Entry 7K0Y (electron microscopy, 3.70 A resolution); this record covers chains B and C of the 7 polymer chains in the assembly.

Chain B:
Protein: X-ray repair cross-complementing protein 6
Source organism: Homo sapiens
Notes: EC 3.6.4.-, 4.2.99.-
Reference sequence: P12956 (XRCC6_HUMAN); residues 1-609 here = UniProt positions 1-609
Sequence (609 residues; row label = number of the first residue in the row):
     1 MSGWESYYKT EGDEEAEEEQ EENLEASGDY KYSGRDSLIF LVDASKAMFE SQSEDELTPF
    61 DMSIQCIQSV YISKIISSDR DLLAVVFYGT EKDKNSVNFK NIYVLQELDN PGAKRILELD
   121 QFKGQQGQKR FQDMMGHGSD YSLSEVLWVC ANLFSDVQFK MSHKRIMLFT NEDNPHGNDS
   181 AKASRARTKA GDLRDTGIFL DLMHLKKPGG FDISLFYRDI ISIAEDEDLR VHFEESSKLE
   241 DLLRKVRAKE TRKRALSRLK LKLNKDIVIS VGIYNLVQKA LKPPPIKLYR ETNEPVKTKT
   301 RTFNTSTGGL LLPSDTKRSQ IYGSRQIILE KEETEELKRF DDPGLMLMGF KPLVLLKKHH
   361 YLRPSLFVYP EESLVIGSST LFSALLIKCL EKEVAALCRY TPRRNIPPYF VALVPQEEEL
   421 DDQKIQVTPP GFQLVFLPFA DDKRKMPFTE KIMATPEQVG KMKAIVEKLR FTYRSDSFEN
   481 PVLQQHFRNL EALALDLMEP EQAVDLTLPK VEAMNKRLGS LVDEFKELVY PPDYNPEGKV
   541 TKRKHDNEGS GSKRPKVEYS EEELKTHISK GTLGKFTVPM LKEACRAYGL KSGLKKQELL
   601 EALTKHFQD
Disordered / not traced: 1-30, 223-236, 535-609
Curated features (UniProtKB/Swiss-Prot):
  - region: Val578 to Glu583 (Interaction with BAX)
  - active site: Lys31 (Schiff-base intermediate with DNA)
  - modified residue: Ser2 (N-acetylserine), Ser6 (Phosphoserine), Ser27 (Phosphoserine), Lys31 (N6-acetyllysine), Ser51 (Phosphoserine), Ser306 (Phosphoserine), Lys317 (N6-acetyllysine), Lys331 (N6-acetyllysine), Lys338 (N6-acetyllysine), Thr455 (Phosphothreonine), Lys461 (N6-acetyllysine), Ser477 (Phosphoserine), Ser520 (Phosphoserine), Lys539 (N6-acetyllysine), Lys542 (N6-acetyllysine), Lys544 (N6-acetyllysine), Ser550 (Phosphoserine), Lys553 (N6-acetyllysine), Lys556 (N6-acetyllysine), Ser560 (Phosphoserine) and 1 more in UniProt
  - cross-link (Glycyl lysine isopeptide (Lys-Gly)): Lys287 (interchain with G-Cter in SUMO2), Lys317 (interchain with G-Cter in SUMO2), Lys556 (interchain with G-Cter in SUMO2)
  - mutagenesis: Lys31 (K31A: Diminishes the ability to form a Schiff base. Abolishes adduct formation; when associated with A-160 and A-164), Lys160 (K160A: Abolishes adduct formation; when associated with A-31 and A-160), Lys164 (K164A: Abolishes adduct formation; when associated with A-31 and A-164), Lys539 (K539Q: Complete loss of suppression of BAX-induced apoptosis; K539R: No effect on suppression of BAX-induced apoptosis), Lys542 (K542Q: Complete loss of suppression of BAX-induced apoptosis; K542R: No effect on suppression of BAX-induced apoptosis), Lys544 (K544R: No effect on suppression of BAX-induced apoptosis), Lys553 (K553Q: Partial loss of suppression of BAX-induced apoptosis; K553R: No effect on suppression of BAX-induced apoptosis), Lys556 (K556R: No effect on suppression of BAX-induced apoptosis), Lys570 (K570R: Loss of methylation; loss of anti-apoptotic activity; no effect on XRCC5 stabilization)

Chain C:
Protein: X-ray repair cross-complementing protein 5
Source organism: Homo sapiens
Notes: EC 3.6.4.-
Reference sequence: P13010 (XRCC5_HUMAN); numbering as in UniProt (aligned over 1-732)
Sequence (732 residues; each row starts with the number of its first residue):
     1 MVRSGNKAAV VLCMDVGFTM SNSIPGIESP FEQAKKVITM FVQRQVFAEN KDEIALVLFG
    61 TDGTDNPLSG GDQYQNITVH RHLMLPDFDL LEDIESKIQP GSQQADFLDA LIVSMDVIQH
   121 ETIGKKFEKR HIEIFTDLSS RFSKSQLDII IHSLKKCDIS LQFFLPFSLG KEDGSGDRGD
   181 GPFRLGGHGP SFPLKGITEQ QKEGLEIVKM VMISLEGEDG LDEIYSFSES LRKLCVFKKI
   241 ERHSIHWPCR LTIGSNLSIR IAAYKSILQE RVKKTWTVVD AKTLKKEDIQ KETVYCLNDD
   301 DETEVLKEDI IQGFRYGSDI VPFSKVDEEQ MKYKSEGKCF SVLGFCKSSQ VQRRFFMGNQ
   361 VLKVFAARDD EAAAVALSSL IHALDDLDMV AIVRYAYDKR ANPQVGVAFP HIKHNYECLV
   421 YVQLPFMEDL RQYMFSSLKN SKKYAPTEAQ LNAVDALIDS MSLAKKDEKT DTLEDLFPTT
   481 KIPNPRFQRL FQCLLHRALH PREPLPPIQQ HIWNMLNPPA EVTTKSQIPL SKIKTLFPLI
   541 EAKKKDQVTA QEIFQDNHED GPTAKKLKTE QGGAHFSVSS LAEGSVTSVG SVNPAENFRV
   601 LVKQKKASFE EASNQLINHI EQFLDTNETP YFMKSIDCIR AFREEAIKFS EEQRFNNFLK
   661 ALQEKVEIKQ LNHFWEIVVQ DGITLITKEE ASGSSVTAEE AKKFLAPKDK PSGDTAAVFE
   721 EGGDVDDLLD MI
Disordered / not traced: 1-5, 171-180, 542-547, 556-594, 707-723
Curated features (UniProtKB/Swiss-Prot):
  - region: Leu138 to Leu165 (Leucine-zipper)
  - motif: Glu720 to Leu728 (EEXXXDL motif)
  - modified residue: Lys144 (N6-acetyllysine), Ser255 (Phosphoserine), Ser258 (Phosphoserine), Lys265 (N6-acetyllysine), Ser318 (Phosphoserine), Lys332 (N6-acetyllysine), Thr535 (Phosphothreonine), Ser577 (Phosphoserine), Ser579 (Phosphoserine), Ser580 (Phosphoserine), Lys660 (N6-acetyllysine), Lys665 (N6-acetyllysine), Thr715 (Phosphothreonine)
  - cross-link (Glycyl lysine isopeptide (Lys-Gly)): Lys195 (interchain with G-Cter in SUMO2), Lys532 (interchain with G-Cter in SUMO2), Lys534 (interchain with G-Cter in SUMO2), Lys566 (interchain with G-Cter in SUMO2), Lys568 (interchain with G-Cter in SUMO2), Lys669 (interchain with G-Cter in SUMO2), Lys688 (interchain with G-Cter in SUMO2)
  - mutagenesis: Glu720 to Glu721 (Abolishes interaction with PRKDC and its recruitment to sites of DNA damage), Asp726 to Asp727 (Abolishes interaction with PRKDC and its recruitment to sites of DNA damage)

How chain B and chain C interact:
Contacting residue pairs - 263 pairs, chain B then chain C:
  Ile75(B) - Tyr316(C)  hydrophobic
  Ile75(B) - Gly317(C)
  Asn110(B) - Ser318(C)  hydrogen bond
  Pro111(B) - Gly317(C)
  Ala248(B) - Met427(C)
  Ala248(B) - Glu428(C)
  Lys249(B) - Met427(C)
  Lys249(B) - Glu428(C)
  Arg252(B) - Arg431(C)
  Arg252(B) - Tyr433(C)  hydrogen bond (backbone-side chain)
  Lys253(B) - Tyr433(C)
  Lys265(B) - Thr523(C)
  Asp266(B) - Lys534(C)  salt bridge
  Ile267(B) - Leu530(C)  hydrophobic
  Asn275(B) - Arg431(C)  hydrogen bond (backbone-side chain)
  Leu276(B) - Asp429(C)
  Leu276(B) - Arg431(C)
  Val277(B) - Met357(C)  hydrophobic
  Val277(B) - Leu430(C)  hydrophobic
  Gln278(B) - Asp429(C)
  Gln278(B) - Arg431(C)
  Lys279(B) - Met357(C)
  Lys279(B) - Asp429(C)
  Ala280(B) - Asp429(C)
  Pro283(B) - Phe314(C)
  Pro285(B) - Gln312(C)
  Pro285(B) - Gly313(C)
  Ile286(B) - Ile311(C)
  Ile286(B) - Gln312(C)
  Ile286(B) - Gly313(C)  hydrogen bond (backbone-backbone)
  Lys287(B) - Tyr295(C)
  Lys287(B) - Ile310(C)
  Lys287(B) - Ile311(C)
  Leu288(B) - Ile310(C)
  Leu288(B) - Ile311(C)  hydrogen bond (backbone-backbone)
  Tyr289(B) - Val305(C)  hydrophobic
  Tyr289(B) - Asp309(C)
  Arg290(B) - Glu308(C)
  Arg290(B) - Asp309(C)  salt bridge
  Arg290(B) - Ile311(C)
  Glu291(B) - Asp309(C)
  Asn293(B) - Pro322(C)
  Val296(B) - Tyr295(C)
  Val296(B) - Cys296(C)  hydrogen bond (backbone-backbone)
  Val296(B) - Leu297(C)
  Val296(B) - Ile310(C)  hydrophobic
  Lys297(B) - Cys296(C)
  Lys297(B) - Asn298(C)
  Thr298(B) - Thr293(C)
  Thr298(B) - Val294(C)
  Thr298(B) - Tyr295(C)
  Lys299(B) - Thr293(C)
  Lys299(B) - Val294(C)  hydrogen bond (backbone-backbone)
  Lys299(B) - Cys296(C)
  Thr300(B) - Glu292(C)  hydrogen bond (side chain-backbone)
  Thr300(B) - Thr293(C)  hydrogen bond
  Arg301(B) - Lys291(C)
  Arg301(B) - Glu292(C)  salt bridge
  Arg301(B) - Val294(C)
  Thr302(B) - Ile289(C)
  Thr302(B) - Gln290(C)
  Thr302(B) - Lys291(C)
  Phe303(B) - Ile289(C)
  Phe303(B) - Gln290(C)  hydrogen bond (backbone-backbone)
  Phe303(B) - Glu292(C)
  Asn304(B) - Asp288(C)
  Asn304(B) - Ile289(C)
  Asn304(B) - Gln290(C)  hydrogen bond
  Thr305(B) - Asp288(C)
  Ser306(B) - Asp288(C)
  Leu311(B) - Ile289(C)  hydrophobic
  Asp315(B) - Asp280(C)
  Asp315(B) - Ala281(C)  hydrogen bond (backbone-backbone)
  Thr316(B) - Val279(C)
  Thr316(B) - Ala281(C)
  Lys317(B) - Thr277(C)
  Lys317(B) - Val278(C)
  Lys317(B) - Val279(C)  hydrogen bond (backbone-backbone)
  Arg318(B) - Trp276(C)
  Arg318(B) - Thr277(C)
  Arg318(B) - Val278(C)
  Ser319(B) - Trp276(C)
  Ser319(B) - Thr277(C)  hydrogen bond (backbone-backbone)
  Ser319(B) - Val279(C)
  Gln320(B) - Lys274(C)  hydrogen bond (side chain-backbone)
  Gln320(B) - Thr275(C)  hydrogen bond (side chain-backbone)
  Gln320(B) - Trp276(C)
  Gln320(B) - Leu494(C)
  Ile321(B) - Lys274(C)
  Tyr322(B) - Phe47(C)  hydrophobic
  Tyr322(B) - Leu494(C)
  Arg325(B) - Ala498(C)  hydrogen bond (side chain-backbone)
  Gln326(B) - Leu284(C)
  Ile327(B) - Leu494(C)
  Ile327(B) - Ala498(C)  hydrophobic
  Ile328(B) - Arg497(C)
  Leu329(B) - Trp276(C)  hydrophobic
  Glu333(B) - Cys493(C)  hydrogen bond
  Glu333(B) - Arg497(C)  salt bridge
  Glu333(B) - Leu505(C)
  Thr334(B) - Trp276(C)  hydrogen bond
  Glu336(B) - Arg489(C)  salt bridge
  Glu336(B) - Leu505(C)
  Leu337(B) - Arg489(C)
  Leu337(B) - Leu490(C)  hydrophobic
  Arg339(B) - Ile508(C)
  Phe340(B) - Pro485(C)
  Phe340(B) - Arg489(C)
  Phe340(B) - Trp513(C)
  Met348(B) - Leu463(C)
  Met348(B) - Phe477(C)  hydrophobic
  Met348(B) - Leu516(C)
  Met348(B) - Asn517(C)
  Met348(B) - Pro518(C)
  Gly349(B) - Met461(C)
  Gly349(B) - Leu463(C)
  Phe350(B) - Met461(C)  hydrogen bond (backbone-backbone)
  Phe350(B) - Ser462(C)
  Phe350(B) - Leu463(C)  hydrogen bond (backbone-backbone)
  Lys351(B) - Leu463(C)
  Leu355(B) - Ala464(C)  hydrophobic
  Leu355(B) - Asp475(C)
  Lys358(B) - Arg353(C)
  Lys358(B) - Phe356(C)
  His359(B) - Val361(C)
  His360(B) - Ile267(C)
  Tyr361(B) - Ile267(C)
  Tyr361(B) - Phe356(C)
  Tyr361(B) - Met357(C)  hydrogen bond (side chain-backbone)
  Tyr361(B) - Gly358(C)
  Tyr361(B) - Gln360(C)
  Tyr361(B) - Val361(C)  hydrophobic
  Leu362(B) - Gln269(C)
  Leu362(B) - Asn359(C)
  Arg363(B) - Gln269(C)  hydrogen bond
  Phe367(B) - Phe435(C)  hydrophobic
  Tyr369(B) - Phe435(C)  hydrophobic
  Tyr369(B) - Ser436(C)  hydrogen bond (side chain-backbone)
  Tyr369(B) - Leu438(C)
  Leu374(B) - Glu541(C)
  Ile376(B) - Leu539(C)
  Ile376(B) - Ile540(C)
  Ile376(B) - Glu541(C)
  Ser379(B) - Tyr444(C)
  Thr380(B) - Pro446(C)
  Leu381(B) - Phe537(C)  hydrophobic
  Ser383(B) - Pro446(C)
  Leu385(B) - Val454(C)  hydrophobic
  Ile387(B) - Lys439(C)
  Ile387(B) - Leu451(C)  hydrophobic
  Lys388(B) - Leu451(C)
  Lys388(B) - Asp455(C)
  Lys388(B) - Ile458(C)
  Lys392(B) - Asp455(C)
  Lys392(B) - Ile458(C)
  Lys392(B) - Asp459(C)  salt bridge
  Val394(B) - Ile458(C)  hydrophobic
  Leu397(B) - Phe477(C)  hydrophobic
  Leu397(B) - Thr479(C)
  Arg399(B) - Leu516(C)  hydrogen bond (side chain-backbone)
  Arg399(B) - Asn517(C)
  Pro407(B) - Arg486(C)
  Pro408(B) - Pro485(C)  hydrophobic
  Pro408(B) - Leu516(C)  hydrophobic
  Phe410(B) - Phe477(C)  hydrophobic
  Phe410(B) - Thr479(C)
  Gln416(B) - Arg354(C)
  Glu418(B) - Ser437(C)  hydrogen bond
  Gln426(B) - Gln432(C)
  Val427(B) - Arg354(C)  hydrogen bond (backbone-side chain)
  Thr428(B) - Arg354(C)
  Pro429(B) - Phe435(C)  hydrophobic
  Pro430(B) - Ser436(C)
  Pro430(B) - Leu438(C)
  Leu437(B) - Thr479(C)
  Pro438(B) - Ile267(C)  hydrophobic
  Pro438(B) - Thr479(C)
  Pro438(B) - Thr480(C)
  Phe439(B) - Thr480(C)
  Phe439(B) - Lys481(C)  hydrogen bond (backbone-backbone)
  Phe439(B) - Ile482(C)
  Phe439(B) - Asn484(C)
  Ala440(B) - Leu234(C)  hydrophobic
  Ala440(B) - Lys481(C)
  Ala440(B) - Ile482(C)  hydrogen bond (backbone-backbone)
  Ala440(B) - Pro483(C)  hydrophobic
  Asp441(B) - Arg44(C)  salt bridge
  Asp441(B) - Leu234(C)
  Asp442(B) - Ile267(C)
  Asp442(B) - Leu268(C)
  Asp442(B) - Glu270(C)
  Arg444(B) - Ser244(C)  hydrogen bond
  Arg444(B) - Leu268(C)
  Met446(B) - Tyr264(C)  hydrophobic
  Met446(B) - Lys363(C)
  Met446(B) - Phe365(C)  hydrophobic
  Phe448(B) - Phe365(C)  hydrophobic
  Phe448(B) - Tyr416(C)
  Lys451(B) - His414(C)
  Lys451(B) - Asn415(C)  hydrogen bond (side chain-backbone)
  Lys451(B) - Tyr416(C)
  Ile452(B) - Glu371(C)
  Met453(B) - His382(C)  hydrogen bond
  Gln458(B) - Ser379(C)
  Val459(B) - His382(C)
  Val459(B) - Ala383(C)  hydrophobic
  Met462(B) - Ala383(C)  hydrophobic
  Lys463(B) - Asp386(C)  salt bridge
  Lys463(B) - Leu387(C)
  Val466(B) - Phe345(C)  hydrophobic
  Val466(B) - Met389(C)  hydrophobic
  Glu467(B) - Lys347(C)  salt bridge
  Leu469(B) - Phe345(C)
  Arg470(B) - Lys347(C)
  Phe471(B) - Gly344(C)
  Phe471(B) - Phe345(C)
  Phe471(B) - Cys346(C)
  Thr472(B) - Gln350(C)  hydrogen bond
  Tyr473(B) - Cys346(C)  hydrophobic
  Tyr473(B) - Ile392(C)
  Tyr473(B) - Leu424(C)
  Arg474(B) - Gln350(C)
  Arg474(B) - Pro425(C)
  Arg474(B) - Leu430(C)
  Asp476(B) - Met427(C)
  Ser477(B) - Met427(C)
  Phe478(B) - Leu343(C)  hydrophobic
  Phe478(B) - Phe426(C)
  Glu479(B) - Phe426(C)
  Glu479(B) - Met427(C)
  Glu479(B) - Glu428(C)
  Asn480(B) - Pro403(C)
  Asn480(B) - Phe426(C)
  Asn480(B) - Glu428(C)
  Pro481(B) - Pro403(C)  hydrophobic
  Val482(B) - Pro403(C)
  Gln485(B) - Met331(C)
  Gln485(B) - Tyr333(C)
  His486(B) - Phe314(C)
  Asn489(B) - Met331(C)  hydrogen bond (side chain-backbone)
  Leu490(B) - Tyr316(C)  hydrophobic
  Leu490(B) - Val321(C)  hydrophobic
  Leu490(B) - Glu328(C)
  Glu491(B) - Tyr316(C)  hydrogen bond
  Leu493(B) - Phe323(C)  hydrophobic
  Leu493(B) - Met331(C)  hydrophobic
  Ala494(B) - Tyr316(C)  hydrophobic
  Ala494(B) - Val321(C)  hydrophobic
  Asp505(B) - Tyr333(C)  hydrogen bond
  Asp505(B) - Arg394(C)  salt bridge
  Thr507(B) - Leu343(C)
  Thr507(B) - Arg394(C)
  Thr507(B) - Val405(C)
  Leu508(B) - Arg394(C)
  Val511(B) - Gly254(C)
  Met514(B) - Gly254(C)
  Asn515(B) - Gly254(C)
  Asn515(B) - Ser255(C)
  Asn515(B) - Asn256(C)
  Val522(B) - Leu257(C)  hydrophobic
  Phe525(B) - Leu257(C)  hydrophobic
  Lys526(B) - Asn256(C)  hydrogen bond (side chain-backbone)
  Lys526(B) - Leu257(C)
Interface residues without a listed pair, chain B (163 interface residues in all): Ala113, Glu250, Thr251, Arg254, Asn264, Val268, Tyr274, Leu347, Pro352, Pro364, Val375, Gly377, Ala384, Leu386, Cys389, Glu391, Glu417, Lys424, Gln433, Lys443, Pro447, Gln484, Pro509, Tyr530
Interface residues without a listed pair, chain C (157 interface residues in all): Glu49, Phe88, Ser258, Lys265, Ser266, Glu302, Arg315, Ile320, Asp327, Lys332, Ser341, Val342, Ser348, Ala372, Val375, Ala376, Leu380, Leu384, Asn402, Met434, Leu473, Ile512

Summary:
163 residues of chain B and 157 residues of chain C are in contact, with 37 hydrogen bonds and 10 salt
bridges. Polar contacts include Asp266(B)-Lys534(C), Arg290(B)-Asp309(C) and Arg301(B)-Glu292(C).
Here chain B is X-ray repair cross-complementing protein 6 and chain C is X-ray repair cross-complementing
protein 5, both from Homo sapiens. Entry 7K0Y (Cryo-EM structure of activated-form DNA-PK (complex VI)) was
determined by electron microscopy together with 7K17, 7K19, 7K1B, 7K1J, 7K1K and 7K1N from the same study.
